5CIZ - chains A and E of the 4 polymer chains in the assembly; structure by X-ray diffraction, 5.01 A resolution (low resolution: residue-level contacts below are approximate; hydrogen-bond / salt-bridge calls are withheld).

Chain A:
Protein: cAMP-activated global transcriptional regulator CRP
Organism: Escherichia coli (strain K12)
UniProt: P0ACJ8 (CRP_ECOLI); residues 1-209 here correspond to UniProt positions 2-210 (UniProt number = residue number + 1)
Chain sequence (209 residues; row label = number of the first residue in the row):
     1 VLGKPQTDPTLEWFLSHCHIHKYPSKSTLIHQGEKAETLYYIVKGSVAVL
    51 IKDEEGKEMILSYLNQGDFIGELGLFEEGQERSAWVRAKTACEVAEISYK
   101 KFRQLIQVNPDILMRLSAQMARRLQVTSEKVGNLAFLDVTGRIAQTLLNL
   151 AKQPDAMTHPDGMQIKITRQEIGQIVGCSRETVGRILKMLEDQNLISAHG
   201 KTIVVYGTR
Unresolved in the structure: 1-6
Residues lining bound ligands: adenosine-3',5'-cyclic-monophosphate (CMP): Ile30, Val49, Leu61, Ser62, Leu64, Phe69, Ile70, Gly71, Glu72, Leu73, Arg82, Ser83, Ala84, Val86, Arg123, Leu124, Thr127, Ser128

Chain E:
Molecule: 24-nt DNA strand
Sequence (24 nucleotides; numbered 21 to 44; the number before each row is that of its first residue):
    21 CTAGATCACATTTTAGGCAAAAAG

How chain A and chain E interact:
Pairs across the interface (18; chain A residue first):
  Asp138(A) - DG24(E)
  Val139(A) - DG24(E)
  Thr140(A) - DG24(E)
  Lys166(A) - DA35(E)
  Cys178(A) - DA25(E)
  Ser179(A) - DA25(E)
  Ser179(A) - DT26(E)
  Arg180(A) - DA28(E)
  Arg180(A) - DC29(E)
  Glu181(A) - DT26(E)
  Glu181(A) - DC27(E)
  Thr182(A) - DG24(E)
  Thr182(A) - DA25(E)
  Arg185(A) - DT26(E)
  Gly200(A) - DT33(E)
  Gly200(A) - DT34(E)
  Lys201(A) - DT34(E)
  Lys201(A) - DA35(E)
Also at the interface, not in a pair above, chain A (15 interface residues in all): Gly177, His199, Thr202

Overview:
Chain A and chain E form an interface of 15 and 9 residues respectively. Bound to chain A:
adenosine-3',5'-cyclic-monophosphate.
Chain A is cAMP-activated global transcriptional regulator CRP (Escherichia coli (strain K12)) and chain E is
a 24-nt DNA strand; the structure, E. coli RNA polymerase alpha subunit CTD in complex with CAP and DNA:
A(5)-tract binding site ..., was determined by X-ray diffraction together with 3N97 and 3N4M from the same
study.
